PDB entry 2QLF | X-ray diffraction, 2.80 A resolution | chains B and D of the 7 polymer chains in the assembly

[Chain B]
Molecule: Caspase-7
From: Homo sapiens
Notes: EC 3.4.22.60; fragment: P10 subunit
Reference sequence: P55210 (CASP7_HUMAN); residues 207-303 here = UniProt positions 207-303
Amino-acid sequence (97 residues; each row starts with the number of its first residue):
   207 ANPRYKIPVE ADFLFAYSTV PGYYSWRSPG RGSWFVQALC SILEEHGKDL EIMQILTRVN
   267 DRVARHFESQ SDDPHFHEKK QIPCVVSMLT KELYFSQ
Disordered / not traced: 207-211
UniProt features mapped onto this chain:
  - region: Val226 to Gly238 (Loop L3), Glu274 to Ile288 (Loop L4)
  - site: Tyr223 (Involved in allosteric regulation)
  - modified residue: Arg233 (Microbial infection: ADP-riboxanated arginine), Ser239 (Phosphoserine)
  - mutagenesis: Tyr223 (Y223A/F/W/D/E: Does not significantly affect thiol protease catalytic efficiency), Tyr229 (Y229W: Strongly reduced thiol protease catalytic efficiency), Tyr230 to Ser234 (In esCasp-7 V3 mutant; promotes specificity toward alternate peptides with VEID, YVAD, WEHD, LETD or LEHD sequence; when associated with C-276. In esCasp-7 V4 mutant ...), Trp232 to Ser234 (In dsCasp-7 mutant; unable to cleave DEVD and VEID peptides; when associated with F-276), Arg233 (R233A: Abolished ADP-riboxanation by C.violaceum CopC), Ser239 (S239A: Abolished phosphorylation by PAK2; when associated with A-30 and A-173; S239E: Mimics phosphorylation; leading to inactivate thiol protease activity), Gln276 (Q276C: In esCasp-7 V3 mutant; promotes specificity toward alternate peptides with VEID, YVAD, WEHD, LETD or LEHD sequence; when associated with 230-V--V-234; Q276D: In esCasp-7 V4 mutant ...), Cys290 (C290S: Decreased phosphorylation by PAK2; C290T/N: Does not significantly affect thiol protease catalytic activity)

[Chain D]
Molecule: Caspase-7
From: Homo sapiens
Notes: EC 3.4.22.60; fragment: P10 subunit
Reference sequence: P55210 (CASP7_HUMAN); residues 507-603 here correspond to UniProt positions 207-303 (UniProt number = residue number - 300)
Amino-acid sequence (97 residues; each row starts with the number of its first residue):
   507 ANPRYKIPVE ADFLFAYSTV PGYYSWRSPG RGSWFVQALC SILEEHGKDL EIMQILTRVN
   567 DRVARHFESQ SDDPHFHEKK QIPCVVSMLT KELYFSQ
Disordered / not traced: 507-510
UniProt features mapped onto this chain:
  - region: Val526 to Gly538 (Loop L3), Glu574 to Ile588 (Loop L4)
  - site: Tyr523 (Involved in allosteric regulation)
  - modified residue: Arg533 (Microbial infection: ADP-riboxanated arginine), Ser539 (Phosphoserine)

[Chain B / chain D interface]
Residue-residue contacts - 56 pairs, chain B then chain D:
  Lys212(B) - Ala570(D)
  Lys212(B) - Glu574(D)
  Lys212(B) - Glu584(D)  hydrogen bond (side chain-backbone)
  Lys212(B) - Lys586(D)  hydrogen bond (backbone-side chain)
  Ile213(B) - Arg571(D)
  Pro214(B) - Ala570(D)  hydrophobic
  Pro214(B) - Gln587(D)
  Pro214(B) - Ile588(D)  hydrophobic
  Glu216(B) - Tyr529(D)  hydrogen bond
  Glu216(B) - Ile588(D)
  Ala217(B) - Ile588(D)  hydrophobic
  Val226(B) - Met594(D)  hydrophobic
  Tyr229(B) - Glu516(D)  hydrogen bond
  Met259(B) - Met559(D)  hydrophobic
  Gln260(B) - Glu598(D)  hydrogen bond
  Thr263(B) - Leu595(D)
  Thr263(B) - Thr596(D)
  Thr263(B) - Lys597(D)
  Asn266(B) - Ser593(D)
  Asn266(B) - Met594(D)
  Asn266(B) - Leu595(D)  hydrogen bond (side chain-backbone)
  Asp267(B) - Thr596(D)
  Asp267(B) - Lys597(D)  salt bridge
  Ala270(B) - Lys512(D)
  Ala270(B) - Pro514(D)
  Arg271(B) - Lys597(D)
  Glu274(B) - Tyr511(D)
  Glu284(B) - Tyr511(D)
  Glu284(B) - Lys512(D)  hydrogen bond (backbone-side chain)
  Lys286(B) - Lys512(D)
  Lys286(B) - Pro514(D)
  Gln287(B) - Pro514(D)
  Ile288(B) - Pro514(D)  hydrophobic
  Ile288(B) - Glu516(D)
  Ile288(B) - Ala517(D)  hydrophobic
  Ile288(B) - Met594(D)
  Ile288(B) - Thr596(D)
  Pro289(B) - Met594(D)
  Cys290(B) - Val592(D)  hydrophobic
  Cys290(B) - Ser593(D)
  Cys290(B) - Met594(D)  hydrophobic
  Val291(B) - Val591(D)
  Val291(B) - Val592(D)
  Val291(B) - Ser593(D)  hydrogen bond (backbone-backbone)
  Val292(B) - Cys590(D)  hydrophobic
  Val292(B) - Val591(D)
  Ser293(B) - Asn566(D)
  Ser293(B) - Val591(D)  hydrogen bond (backbone-backbone)
  Met294(B) - Val526(D)  hydrophobic
  Met294(B) - Pro589(D)
  Leu295(B) - Asn566(D)  hydrogen bond (backbone-side chain)
  Thr296(B) - Thr563(D)
  Thr296(B) - Asp567(D)
  Lys297(B) - Thr563(D)
  Lys297(B) - Asp567(D)  salt bridge
  Glu298(B) - Gln560(D)  hydrogen bond
Interface residues without a listed pair, chain B (30 interface residues in all): Val215
Interface residues without a listed pair, chain D (32 interface residues in all): Ile513, Val515, Arg564

[In short]
30 residues of chain B face 32 of chain D across their interface; the contacts include 11 hydrogen bonds and 2
salt bridges. Polar contacts include Asp267(B)-Lys597(D), Lys297(B)-Asp567(D) and Lys212(B)-Glu584(D). UniProt
lists 10 mutagenesis sites on chain B.
Chain B and chain D are both Caspase-7 (Homo sapiens); the structure, Crystal Structure of Caspase-7 with
inhibitor AC-DNLD-CHO, was determined by X-ray diffraction together with 2QL5, 2QL7, 2QL9, 2QLB and 2QLJ from
the same study.
